PDB entry 4XOD | X-ray diffraction, 1.14 A resolution | chains B and A

Chain B:
Molecule: FimG protein
From: Escherichia coli
Reference sequence: Q0T8Y9 (Q0T8Y9_ECOL5); residues 1-14 here correspond to UniProt positions 24-37 (UniProt number = residue number + 23)
Chain sequence (14 residues; each row starts with the number of its first residue):
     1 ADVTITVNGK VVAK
Not modelled in the structure: 14

Chain A:
Molecule: FimH protein
From: Escherichia coli
Reference sequence: Q0T8Y8 (Q0T8Y8_ECOL5); residues 1-279 here correspond to UniProt positions 25-303 (UniProt number = residue number + 24)
Chain sequence (279 residues; each row starts with the number of its first residue):
     1 FACKTANGTA IPIGGGSANV YVNLAPAVNV GQNLVVDLST QIFCHNDYPE TITDYVTLQR
    61 GSAYGGVLSS FSGTVKYNGS SYPFPTTSET PRVVYNSRTD KPWPVALYLT PVSSAGGVAI
   121 KAGSLIAVLI LRQTNNYNSD DFQFVWNIYA NNDVVVPTGG CDVSARDVTV TLPDYPGSVP
   181 IPLTVYCAKS QNLGYYLSGT TADAGNSIFT NTASFSPAQG VGVQLTRNGT IIPANNTVSL
   241 GAVGTSAVSL GLTANYARTG GQVTAGNVQS IIGVTFVYQ
Cystine bridges: C3-C44, C161-C187

Chain B / chain A interface:
Contacting residue pairs (59):
  A1(B) - G273(A)
  A1(B) - V274(A)
  A1(B) - T275(A)
  D2(B) - A115(A)
  D2(B) - G116(A)
  D2(B) - R166(A)  hydrogen bond (backbone-side chain)
  D2(B) - V274(A)  hydrogen bond (backbone-backbone)
  D2(B) - T275(A)
  D2(B) - F276(A)  hydrogen bond (side chain-backbone)
  V3(B) - V163(A)  hydrophobic
  V3(B) - A165(A)
  V3(B) - R166(A)
  V3(B) - L183(A)  hydrophobic
  V3(B) - I272(A)
  V3(B) - G273(A)
  V3(B) - V274(A)  hydrogen bond (backbone-backbone)
  T4(B) - R166(A)  hydrogen bond (backbone-backbone)
  T4(B) - D167(A)
  T4(B) - V168(A)  hydrogen bond (backbone-backbone)
  T4(B) - I271(A)
  T4(B) - I272(A)
  I5(B) - V168(A)
  I5(B) - S270(A)
  I5(B) - I271(A)
  I5(B) - I272(A)  hydrogen bond (backbone-backbone)
  I5(B) - V274(A)  hydrophobic
  T6(B) - V168(A)  hydrogen bond (backbone-backbone)
  T6(B) - T169(A)
  T6(B) - V170(A)  hydrogen bond (backbone-backbone)
  T6(B) - Q269(A)
  T6(B) - S270(A)
  T6(B) - I271(A)
  V7(B) - V170(A)
  V7(B) - L172(A)  hydrophobic
  V7(B) - V223(A)  hydrophobic
  V7(B) - A254(A)  hydrophobic
  V7(B) - V268(A)
  V7(B) - Q269(A)
  V7(B) - S270(A)  hydrogen bond (backbone-backbone)
  N8(B) - T169(A)
  N8(B) - V170(A)  hydrogen bond (backbone-backbone)
  N8(B) - T171(A)
  N8(B) - L172(A)  hydrogen bond (backbone-backbone)
  N8(B) - V268(A)
  N8(B) - Q269(A)  hydrogen bond
  G9(B) - Y256(A)
  G9(B) - N267(A)
  G9(B) - V268(A)  hydrogen bond (backbone-backbone)
  K10(B) - D174(A)
  K10(B) - Y175(A)  hydrogen bond (backbone-backbone)
  K10(B) - Y256(A)  hydrogen bond (backbone-side chain)
  K10(B) - G266(A)
  V11(B) - Y175(A)  hydrophobic
  V11(B) - A218(A)  hydrophobic
  V11(B) - V263(A)  hydrophobic
  V11(B) - T264(A)
  V11(B) - A265(A)
  V11(B) - G266(A)  hydrogen bond (backbone-backbone)
  V12(B) - D174(A)
Other interface residues (no listed pair), chain B (13 interface residues in all): A13
Other interface residues (no listed pair), chain A (35 interface residues in all): I181, V221, L252

Overview:
13 residues of chain B face 35 of chain A across their interface; the contacts include 17 hydrogen bonds.
Polar pairs include D2(B)-R166(A), D2(B)-F276(A) and N8(B)-Q269(A).
Here chain B is FimG protein and chain A is FimH protein, both from Escherichia coli. Entry 4XOD (Crystal
structure of a FimH*DsG complex from E.coli F18) was determined by X-ray diffraction, deposited together with
4XO9, 4XOA, 4XOB and 4XOE.
